Entry 9J07 (X-ray diffraction, 1.75 A resolution); this record covers chain A.

== Chain A ==
Protein: feruloyl esterase
Organism: Aspergillus oryzae RIB40
Notes: EC 3.1.1.73
UniProt: Q2UR69 (Q2UR69_ASPOR); numbering as in UniProt (aligned over 1-326)
Chain sequence (326 residues; numbered 1 to 326; the number before each row is that of its first residue):
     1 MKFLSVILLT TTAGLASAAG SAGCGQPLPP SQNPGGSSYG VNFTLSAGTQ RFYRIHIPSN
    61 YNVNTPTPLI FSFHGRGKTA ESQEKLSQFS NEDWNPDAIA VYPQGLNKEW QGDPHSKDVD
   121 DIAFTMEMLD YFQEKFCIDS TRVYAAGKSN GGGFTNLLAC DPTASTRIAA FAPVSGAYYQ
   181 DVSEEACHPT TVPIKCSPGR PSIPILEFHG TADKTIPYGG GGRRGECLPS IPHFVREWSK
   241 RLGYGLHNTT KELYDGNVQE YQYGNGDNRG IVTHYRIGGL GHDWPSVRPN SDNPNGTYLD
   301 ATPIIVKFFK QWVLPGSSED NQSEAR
Disordered / not traced: 1-18, 318-326
Disulfides: C24-C137, C160-C196, C187-C227
Covalently attached groups: N-acetylglucosamine (NAG) linked to N42, N248, N295
Bound ions: K+: N295, G296 (together with triethylene glycol)
Reported in the primary citation:
  - post-translational modification sites: N42, N248, N295

== In short ==
N-acetylglucosamine is covalently linked to N42, N248 and N295. The K+ site is built by N295 and G296. The
paper reports modification sites N42, N248 and N295.
Chain A is feruloyl esterase (Aspergillus oryzae RIB40); the structure, Acetyl xylan esterase B from
Aspergillus oryzae (AoAXEB), apo form, was determined by X-ray diffraction, deposited together with 9J08.
